Entry 2XWS (X-ray diffraction, 1.60 A resolution); this record covers chain A.

[Chain A]
Protein: Sirohydrochlorin cobaltochelatase
Organism: Archaeoglobus fulgidus
Notes: EC 4.99.1.3
UniProtKB: O29537 (CBIX_ARCFU); residues 1-132 here = UniProt positions 1-132
Chain sequence (133 residues; each row starts with the number of its first residue; numbering starts at 0):
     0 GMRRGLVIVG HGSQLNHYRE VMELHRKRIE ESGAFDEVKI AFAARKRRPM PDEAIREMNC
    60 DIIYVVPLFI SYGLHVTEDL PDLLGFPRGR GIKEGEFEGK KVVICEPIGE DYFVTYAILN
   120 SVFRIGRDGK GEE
Not modelled in the structure: 126-132
Construct notes: expression tag (0)
Swiss-Prot annotation at these positions:
  - active site: H10 (Proton acceptor)
  - binding site (Co(2+)): H10, H74
  - binding site (substrate): R46, I69 to H74
From the paper describing this entry:
  - catalytic residues: H10, H74 (proposed by the authors, not directly observed)

[Summary]
From UniProt: active-site residue H10, Co2+-binding residues H10 and H74 and 7 substrate-binding residues.
From the paper: catalytic residues H10 and H74.
Chain A is Sirohydrochlorin cobaltochelatase (Archaeoglobus fulgidus); the structure, ANAEROBIC COBALT
CHELATASE (CbiX) FROM ARCHAEOGLOBUS FULGIDUS, was determined by X-ray diffraction (same publication as 2XVX,
2XVZ, 2XWP and 2XWQ).
